7CRR - chains D and K of the 11 polymer chains in the assembly; structure by electron microscopy, 3.48 A resolution.

# Chain D
Protein: Histone H2B
Source organism: Xenopus tropicalis
Reference sequence: Q6AZK7 (Q6AZK7_XENTR); residues 1-122 here correspond to UniProt positions 5-126 (UniProt number = residue number + 4)
Amino-acid sequence (122 residues; numbered 1 to 122; the number before each row is that of its first residue):
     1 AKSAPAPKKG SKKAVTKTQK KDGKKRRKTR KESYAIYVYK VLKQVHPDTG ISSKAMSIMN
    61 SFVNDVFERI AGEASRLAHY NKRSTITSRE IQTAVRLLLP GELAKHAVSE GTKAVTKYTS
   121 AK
Disordered / not traced: 1-26, 122

# Chain K
Molecule: 187-nt DNA strand
Sequence (187 nucleotides; row label = number of the first residue in the row):
     1 ATCGCGACAC CGGCACTGGA ACAGGATGTA TATATCTGAC ACGTGCCTGG AGACTAGGGA
    61 GTAATCCCCT TGGCGGTTAA AACGCGGGGG ACAGCGCGTA CGTGCGTTTA AGCGGTGCTA
   121 GAGCTGTCTA CGACCAATTG AGCGGCCTCG GCACCGGGAT TCTCCAGGGG ATCGGGCATC
   181 ACCCGAT
Disordered / not traced: 1-9, 178-187

# Interface between chain D and chain K
Pairs across the interface (11; chain D residue first):
  Arg-30(D) with DT48(K), hydrogen bond to the sugar; DG49(K), salt bridge to the phosphate
  Tyr-39(D) with DA41(K), hydrogen bond to the phosphate
  Gly-50(D) with DA41(K), phosphate contact
  Ile-51(D) with DA41(K), hydrogen bond to the phosphate
  Ser-52(D) with DC40(K), hydrogen bond to the phosphate
  Ser-53(D) with DC40(K), hydrogen bond to the phosphate
  Arg-83(D) with DA60(K), phosphate contact; DG61(K), salt bridge to the phosphate
  Ser-84(D) with DA60(K), hydrogen bond to the phosphate
  Thr-85(D) with DA60(K), hydrogen bond to the phosphate
Interface residues without a listed pair, chain D (11 interface residues in all): Arg-27, Thr-29
Interface residues without a listed pair, chain K (11 interface residues in all): DC42, DC47, DG59, DC124, DT125

# Overview
The chain D/chain K interface involves 11 residues from each chain, with 7 hydrogen bonds and 2 salt bridges.
Among the polar pairs are Arg-30(D)/DT48(K), Tyr-39(D)/DA41(K) and Ile-51(D)/DA41(K).
Chain D is Histone H2B (Xenopus tropicalis) and chain K is a 187-nt DNA strand; the structure, Native NSD3
bound to 187-bp nucleosome, was determined by electron microscopy, deposited together with 7CRO, 7CRP and
7CRQ.
